Entry 8AP7 (electron microscopy, 2.70 A resolution); this record covers chains L and M of the 30 polymer chains in the assembly.

# Chain L
Protein: subunit-e
Organism: Trypanosoma brucei brucei
UniProtKB: Q387J1 (Q387J1_TRYB2); residues 1-92 here correspond to UniProt positions 15-106 (UniProt number = residue number + 14)
Sequence (92 residues; each row starts with the number of its first residue):
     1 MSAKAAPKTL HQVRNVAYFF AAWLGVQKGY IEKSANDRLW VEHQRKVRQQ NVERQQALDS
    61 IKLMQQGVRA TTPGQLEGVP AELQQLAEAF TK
Not modelled in the structure: 1-3, 69-92

# Chain M
Protein: subunit-g
Organism: Trypanosoma brucei brucei
UniProtKB: C9ZJA0 (C9ZJA0_TRYB9); numbering as in UniProt (aligned over 1-144)
Sequence (144 residues; each row starts with the number of its first residue):
     1 MSSTKCAVAC KIMTPLCNAA SKVQARSAKK LAALTDAGIQ KTISEHNANG TDAAVSSTKR
    61 YLAEQRQLFH YRVVRFFDEC HYIISGEYFA QYTKVNLIWD LRFLTKLVVL FLIGTVLGRQ
   121 SIFPPIDPDS PLVEALVTKV NPNY
Not modelled in the structure: 1-15
Residues lining bound ligands: 1,2-diacyl-sn-glycero-3-phosphocholine (PC1): L104, T105, V108

# How chain L and chain M interact
Residue-residue contacts (58; chain L residue first):
  K4(L) with V74(M); D78(M), salt bridge
  A6(L) with Y82(M), hydrophobic
  P7(L) with R75(M); Y82(M), hydrophobic
  T9(L) with R75(M), hydrogen bond (backbone-side chain); E79(M)
  L10(L) with E79(M); I83(M), hydrophobic; Y88(M), hydrophobic
  H11(L) with E79(M)
  Q12(L) with R72(M), hydrogen bond; F76(M); E79(M), hydrogen bond (backbone-side chain)
  V13(L) with F76(M), hydrophobic; E79(M), hydrogen bond (backbone-side chain); C80(M), hydrophobic
  R14(L) with Y88(M); D100(M), salt bridge; F103(M)
  V16(L) with F76(M), hydrophobic
  A17(L) with F103(M), hydrophobic; L107(M)
  Y18(L) with F103(M), hydrophobic; K106(M); L107(M), hydrophobic; L110(M), hydrophobic
  A21(L) with L107(M), hydrophobic; F111(M)
  A22(L) with L110(M); G114(M)
  L24(L) with F111(M)
  G25(L) with F111(M); G114(M); T115(M), hydrogen bond (backbone-backbone)
  V26(L) with G114(M), hydrogen bond (backbone-backbone); T115(M); G118(M)
  K28(L) with F111(M); T115(M)
  G29(L) with T115(M); G118(M); R119(M)
  Y30(L) with G118(M)
  E32(L) with R119(M), salt bridge; P124(M); P125(M)
  K33(L) with R119(M); Q120(M)
  N36(L) with P125(M); I126(M), hydrogen bond (side chain-backbone); D127(M), hydrogen bond
  L39(L) with D127(M); P128(M)
  W40(L) with I126(M), hydrogen bond (side chain-backbone); D127(M); P128(M), hydrophobic
  H43(L) with P128(M)
Interface residues without a listed pair, chain L (27 interface residues in all): N15
Interface residues without a listed pair, chain M (30 interface residues in all): E87, W99, V133, L136

# In short
27 residues of chain L face 30 of chain M across their interface; the contacts include 9 hydrogen bonds and 3
salt bridges. Polar contacts include K4(L)-D78(M), R14(L)-D100(M) and E32(L)-R119(M). Ligands of chain M:
1,2-diacyl-sn-glycero-3-phosphocholine.
Here chain L is subunit-e and chain M is subunit-g, both from Trypanosoma brucei brucei. Entry 8AP7 (membrane
region of the Trypanosoma brucei mitochondrial ATP synthase dimer) was determined by electron microscopy,
deposited together with 8AP6, 8AP8, 8AP9, 8APA, 8APB, 8APC and 7 further entries.
